PDB entry 3X1L | X-ray diffraction, 2.10 A resolution | chains H and I of the 10 polymer chains in the assembly

Chain H:
Molecule: Cmr6
From: Archaeoglobus fulgidus DSM 4304
Reference sequence: O28418 (O28418_ARCFU); numbering as in UniProt (aligned over 1-343)
Chain sequence (349 residues; numbered 1 to 349; the number before each row is that of its first residue):
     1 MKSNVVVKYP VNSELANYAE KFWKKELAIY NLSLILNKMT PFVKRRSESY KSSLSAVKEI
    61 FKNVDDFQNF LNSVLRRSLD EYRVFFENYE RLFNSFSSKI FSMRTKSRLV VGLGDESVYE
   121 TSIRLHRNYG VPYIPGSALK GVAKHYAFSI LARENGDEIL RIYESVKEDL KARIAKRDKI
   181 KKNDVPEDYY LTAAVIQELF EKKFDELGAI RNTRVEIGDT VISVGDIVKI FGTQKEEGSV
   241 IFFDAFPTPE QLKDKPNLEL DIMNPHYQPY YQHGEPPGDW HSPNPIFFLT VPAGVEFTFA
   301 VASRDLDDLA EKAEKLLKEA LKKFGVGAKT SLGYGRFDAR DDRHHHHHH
Disordered / not traced: 1-4, 172-186, 264-285, 339-349
Construct notes: expression tag (344-349)

Chain I:
Molecule: 39-nt RNA strand
Sequence (39 nucleotides; row label = number of the first residue in the row):
     1 AUUGAAAGUU GUAGUAUGCG GUCCUUGCGG CUGAGAGCA
Disordered / not traced: 33-39

Chain H / chain I interface:
Contacting residue pairs (41):
  Val111(H) with C28(I), phosphate contact
  Gly112(H) with G27(I), sugar contact; C28(I), hydrogen bond to the phosphate
  Leu113(H) with G27(I), hydrogen bond to the sugar; C28(I), hydrogen bond to the phosphate
  Gly114(H) with G27(I), hydrogen bond to the sugar; C28(I), base contact
  Asp115(H) with G27(I), base contact
  Ser137(H) with U26(I), sugar contact; G27(I), hydrogen bond to the phosphate
  Ala138(H) with U26(I), phosphate contact; G27(I), phosphate contact
  Lys140(H) with C24(I), salt bridge to the phosphate; U25(I), salt bridge to the phosphate
  Gly141(H) with U26(I), sugar contact
  Val142(H) with U26(I), base contact
  Lys144(H) with C24(I), hydrogen bond to the phosphate; U25(I), salt bridge to the phosphate
  His145(H) with U26(I), salt bridge to the phosphate
  Glu201(H) with C24(I), hydrogen bond to the sugar; U25(I), sugar contact
  Phe231(H) with C24(I), sugar contact; U25(I), phosphate contact
  Gly232(H) with C24(I), sugar contact
  Thr233(H) with C23(I), hydrogen bond to the sugar; C24(I), sugar contact
  Gln234(H) with C23(I), sugar contact; C24(I), hydrogen bond to the sugar
  Glu236(H) with C23(I), sugar contact
  Glu237(H) with C23(I), phosphate contact; C24(I), phosphate contact
  Gly238(H) with C24(I), hydrogen bond to the phosphate
  Met263(H) with G30(I), base contact
  Val326(H) with U26(I), base contact
  Gly327(H) with C28(I), sugar contact
  Ala328(H) with C28(I), hydrogen bond to the phosphate; G29(I), phosphate contact
  Lys329(H) with G29(I), hydrogen bond to the phosphate; G30(I), base contact
  Thr330(H) with G29(I), hydrogen bond to the phosphate
  Ser331(H) with G30(I), phosphate contact
Other interface residues (no listed pair), chain H (33 interface residues in all): Val110, Arg124, Pro135, Gln197, Lys235, Phe324

In short:
The interface between chain H and chain I involves 33 residues on one side and 8 on the other, with 13
hydrogen bonds and 4 salt bridges. Polar contacts include Leu113(H)-G27(I), Gly114(H)-G27(I) and
Glu201(H)-C24(I).
Chain H is Cmr6 (Archaeoglobus fulgidus DSM 4304) and chain I is a 39-nt RNA strand; the structure, Crystal
Structure of the CRISPR-Cas RNA Silencing Cmr Complex Bound to a Target Analog, was determined by X-ray
diffraction.
